PDB entry 9L41 | electron microscopy, 2.99 A resolution | chains B and R of the 9 polymer chains in the assembly

Chain B:
Name: Structural polyprotein
Source organism: Western equine encephalitis virus
UniProt: C7EPG2 (C7EPG2_WEEV); residues 5-422 here correspond to UniProt positions 320-737 (UniProt number = residue number + 315)
Amino-acid sequence (418 residues; each row starts with the number of its first residue):
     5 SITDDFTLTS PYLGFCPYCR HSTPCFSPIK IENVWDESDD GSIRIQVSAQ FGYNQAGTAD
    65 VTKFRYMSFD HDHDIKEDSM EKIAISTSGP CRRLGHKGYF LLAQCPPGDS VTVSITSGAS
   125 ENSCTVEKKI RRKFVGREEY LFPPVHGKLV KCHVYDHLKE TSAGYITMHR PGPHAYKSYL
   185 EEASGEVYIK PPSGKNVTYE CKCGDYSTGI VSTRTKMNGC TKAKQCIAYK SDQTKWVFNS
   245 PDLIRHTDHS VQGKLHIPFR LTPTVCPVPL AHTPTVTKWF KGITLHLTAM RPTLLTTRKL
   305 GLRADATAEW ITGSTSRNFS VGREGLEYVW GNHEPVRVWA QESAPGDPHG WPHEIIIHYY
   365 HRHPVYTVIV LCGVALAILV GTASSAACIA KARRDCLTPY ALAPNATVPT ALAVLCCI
Disulfides: Cys20-Cys128, Cys23-Cys29, Cys95-Cys109, Cys156-Cys270, Cys205-Cys230, Cys207-Cys224

Chain R:
Name: Protocadherin-10
Source organism: Homo sapiens
UniProt: Q9P2E7 (PCD10_HUMAN); residues 1-96 here correspond to UniProt positions 19-114 (UniProt number = residue number + 18)
Amino-acid sequence (96 residues; numbered 1 to 96; the number before each row is that of its first residue):
     1 QLHYTVQEEQ EHGTFVGNIA EDLGLDITKL SARGFQTVPN SRTPYLDLNL ETGVLYVNEK
    61 IDREQICKQS PSCVLHLEVF LENPLELFQV EIEVLD
Disulfides: Cys67-Cys73
From the paper describing this entry:
  - conformationally variable residues (loop rearrangement): Cys67 to Cys73

Interface between chain B and chain R:
Residue-residue contacts - 7 pairs, chain B then chain R:
  His25(B) - His76(R)  hydrogen bond
  Pro28(B) - Gln89(R)
  Phe30(B) - Gln1(R)
  Gly122(B) - Pro71(R)
  Glu125(B) - Pro71(R)
  Lys181(B) - Tyr4(R)
  Lys181(B) - Asp22(R)  salt bridge
Interface residues without a listed pair, chain B (9 interface residues in all): Thr27, Phe73, Ser124
Interface residues without a listed pair, chain R (9 interface residues in all): Ser72, Glu78, Glu93
Interface features reported in the paper:
  - specific contacts: Asp22(R)-Lys181(B), His76(R)-His25(B), Gln89(R)-Pro28(B)

Summary:
Chain B and chain R each contribute 9 residues to their interface; the contacts include 1 hydrogen bond and 1
salt bridge. Polar contacts include Lys181(B)-Asp22(R) and His25(B)-His76(R). The paper describes contacts
between Asp22(R) and Lys181(B), His76(R) and His25(B) and Gln89(R) and Pro28(B). From the paper:
conformational variability at Cys67(R).
Here chain B is Structural polyprotein (Western equine encephalitis virus) and chain R is Protocadherin-10
(Homo sapiens). Entry 9L41 (Structure of WEEV strain 71V1658 virus-like particles (VLPs) in complex with human
PCDH10 extracellular cadherin repeats ...) was determined by electron microscopy together with 9L3V from the
same study.
